Entry 8HHZ (electron microscopy, 4.28 A resolution (low resolution: residue-level contacts below are approximate; hydrogen-bond / salt-bridge calls are withheld)); this record covers chains C and I of the 9 polymer chains in the assembly.

== Chain C ==
Name: Spike glycoprotein
Organism: Severe acute respiratory syndrome coronavirus 2
UniProtKB: P0DTC2 (SPIKE_SARS2); residue numbers follow UniProt; this construct covers 14-70, 73-142, 146-210, 215-1210
Sequence (1261 residues; each row starts with the number of its first residue; note: 9 numbers in that range are skipped by the numbering (no residue carries them; nothing is unmodelled there); a row labelled like 210A-210F holds insertion residues (210A, then the next letters in order); numbers below 1 keep their minus sign (Met-5 is residue -5)):
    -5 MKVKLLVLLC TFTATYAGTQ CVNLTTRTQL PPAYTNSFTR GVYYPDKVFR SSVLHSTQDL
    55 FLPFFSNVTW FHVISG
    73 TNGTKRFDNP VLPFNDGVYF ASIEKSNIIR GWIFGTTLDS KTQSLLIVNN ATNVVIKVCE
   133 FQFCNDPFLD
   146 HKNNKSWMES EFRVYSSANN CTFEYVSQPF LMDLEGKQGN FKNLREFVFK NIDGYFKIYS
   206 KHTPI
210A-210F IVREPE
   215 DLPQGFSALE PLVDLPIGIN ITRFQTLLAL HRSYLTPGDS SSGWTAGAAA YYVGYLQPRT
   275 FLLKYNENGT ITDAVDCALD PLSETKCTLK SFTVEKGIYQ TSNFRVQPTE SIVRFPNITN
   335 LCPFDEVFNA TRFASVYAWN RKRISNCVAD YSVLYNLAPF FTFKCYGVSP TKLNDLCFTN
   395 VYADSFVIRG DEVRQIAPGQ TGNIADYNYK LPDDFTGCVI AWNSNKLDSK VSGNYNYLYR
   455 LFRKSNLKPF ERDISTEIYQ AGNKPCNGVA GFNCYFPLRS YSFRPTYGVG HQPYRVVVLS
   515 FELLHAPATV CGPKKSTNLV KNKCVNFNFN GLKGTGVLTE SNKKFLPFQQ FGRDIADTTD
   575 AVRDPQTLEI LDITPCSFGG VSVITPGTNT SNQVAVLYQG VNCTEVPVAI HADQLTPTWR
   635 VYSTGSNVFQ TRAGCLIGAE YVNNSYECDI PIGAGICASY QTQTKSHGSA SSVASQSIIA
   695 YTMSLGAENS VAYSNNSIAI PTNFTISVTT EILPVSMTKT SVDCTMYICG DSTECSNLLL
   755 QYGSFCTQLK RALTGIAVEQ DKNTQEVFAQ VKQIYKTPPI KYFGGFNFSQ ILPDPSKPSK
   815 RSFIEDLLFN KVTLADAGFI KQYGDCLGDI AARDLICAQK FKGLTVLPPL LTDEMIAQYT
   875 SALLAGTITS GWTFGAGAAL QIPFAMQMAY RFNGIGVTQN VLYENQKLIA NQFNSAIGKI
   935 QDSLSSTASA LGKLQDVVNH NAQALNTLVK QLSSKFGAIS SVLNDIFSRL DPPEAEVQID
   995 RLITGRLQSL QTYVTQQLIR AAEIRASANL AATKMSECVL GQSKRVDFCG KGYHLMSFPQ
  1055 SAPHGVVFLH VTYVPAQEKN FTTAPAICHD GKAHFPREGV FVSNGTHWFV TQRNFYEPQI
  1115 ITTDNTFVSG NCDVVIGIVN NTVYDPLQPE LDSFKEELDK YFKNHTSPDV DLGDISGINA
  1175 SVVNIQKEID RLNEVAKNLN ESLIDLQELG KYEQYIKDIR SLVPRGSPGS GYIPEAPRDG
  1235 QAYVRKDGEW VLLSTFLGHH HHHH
Unresolved in the structure: -5 to 26, 73-79, 146-165, 177-186, 210A-210F, 332-336, 455-460, 472-491, 528-531, 621-640, 677-689, 829-854, 1147-1258
Differences from the reference sequence: initiating methionine (-5); expression tag (-4 to 13, 1211-1258); variant Val67 (Ala in P0DTC2), Ile95 (Thr in P0DTC2), Asp142 (Gly in P0DTC2), Ile210A (Leu212 in P0DTC2), Asp339 (Gly in P0DTC2), Leu371 (Ser in P0DTC2), Pro373 (Ser in P0DTC2), Phe375 (Ser in P0DTC2), Asn417 (Lys in P0DTC2), Lys440 (Asn in P0DTC2), Ser446 (Gly in P0DTC2), Asn477 (Ser in P0DTC2), Lys478 (Thr in P0DTC2), Ala484 (Glu in P0DTC2), Arg493 (Gln in P0DTC2), Ser496 (Gly in P0DTC2), Arg498 (Gln in P0DTC2), Tyr501 (Asn in P0DTC2), His505 (Tyr in P0DTC2), Lys547 (Thr in P0DTC2), Gly614 (Asp in P0DTC2), Tyr655 (His in P0DTC2), Lys679 (Asn in P0DTC2), His681 (Pro in P0DTC2), Gly682 (Arg in P0DTC2), Ser683 (Arg in P0DTC2), Ser685 (Arg in P0DTC2), Lys764 (Asn in P0DTC2), Tyr796 (Asp in P0DTC2), Lys856 (Asn in P0DTC2), His954 (Gln in P0DTC2), Lys969 (Asn in P0DTC2), Phe981 (Leu in P0DTC2), Pro986 (Lys in P0DTC2), Pro987 (Val in P0DTC2); insertion (210D-210F)
Disulfide bonds: Cys131-Cys166, Cys291-Cys301, Cys379-Cys432, Cys391-Cys525, Cys538-Cys590, Cys617-Cys649, Cys662-Cys671, Cys738-Cys760, Cys743-Cys749, Cys1032-Cys1043, Cys1082-Cys1126
Curated features (UniProtKB/Swiss-Prot):
  - region: Asn280 to Cys301 (Putative superantigen), Arg403 to Asp405 (Integrin-binding motif), Asn448 to Phe456 (Immunodominant HLA epitope recognized by the CD8+), Ser816 to Tyr837 (Fusion peptide 1), Lys835 to Phe855 (Fusion peptide 2), Asp1163 to Glu1202 (Heptad repeat 2)
  - site: Arg815, Ser816 (Cleavage)
  - glycosylation: Asn17 (N-linked (GlcNAc...) (complex) asparagine), Asn61 (N-linked (GlcNAc...) (hybrid) asparagine), Asn74 (N-linked (GlcNAc...) (complex) asparagine), Asn122 (N-linked (GlcNAc...) (hybrid) asparagine), Asn149 (N-linked (GlcNAc...) (complex) asparagine), Asn165 (N-linked (GlcNAc...) (complex) asparagine), Asn234 (N-linked (GlcNAc...) (high mannose) asparagine), Asn282 (N-linked (GlcNAc...) (complex) asparagine), Thr323 (O-linked (GalNAc) threonine), Ser325 (O-linked (HexNAc...) serine), Asn331 (N-linked (GlcNAc...) (complex) asparagine), Asn343 (N-linked (GlcNAc...) (complex) asparagine), Asn603 (N-linked (GlcNAc...) (hybrid) asparagine), Asn616 (N-linked (GlcNAc...) (complex) asparagine), Asn657 (N-linked (GlcNAc...) (complex) asparagine), Thr676 (O-linked (GlcNAc...) threonine), Thr678 (O-linked (GlcNAc...) threonine), Asn709 (N-linked (GlcNAc...) (high mannose) asparagine), Asn717 (N-linked (GlcNAc...) (hybrid) asparagine), Asn801 (N-linked (GlcNAc...) (hybrid) asparagine) and 6 more in UniProt
  - natural variant: Leu18 (L18F: In strain: Beta/B.1.351, Gamma/P.1 and 1 more), Thr19 (T19I: In strain: Omicron/BQ.1.1, Omicron/XBB.1.5 and 1 more; T19R: In strain: Delta/B.1.617.2, Omicron/BA.2 and 4 more), Thr20 (T20N: In strain: Gamma/P.1), Leu24 to Ala27 (sequence variant, change not given here; In strain: Omicron/BA.2, Omicron/BA.2.12.1 and 6 more), Pro26 (P26S: In strain: Gamma/P.1), Gln52 (Q52H: In strain: Omicron/EG.5.1), Val67 (A67V: In strain: Eta/B.1.525, Omicron/BA.1; this construct carries the variant), Gly75 (G75V: In strain: Lambda/C.37), Thr76 (T76I: In strain: Lambda/C.37), Asp80 (D80A: In strain: Beta/B.1.351), Val83 (V83A: In strain: Omicron/XBB.1.5, Omicron/EG.5.1), Ile95 (T95I: In strain: Iota/B.1.526, Mu/B.1.621 and 2 more; this construct carries the variant), 69 further natural variant entries in UniProt
  - mutagenesis: Asn121 (N121Q: Partial loss of biliverdin affinity), Arg190 (R190K: Partial loss of biliverdin affinity), Asn234 (N234Q: Increased resistance to neutralizing antibodies), Asn331 (N331Q: Reduced viral infectivity), Asn343 (N343Q: Reduced viral infectivity), Leu452 (L452R: Increased resistance to neutralizing antibodies. Decreases HLA binding to NF9 epitope. Increased binding affinity to human ACE2), Tyr453 (Y453F: Decreased HLA binding to NF9 epitope. Increased binding affinity to human ACE2), Ala475 (A475V: Increased resistance to neutralizing antibodies), Val483 (V483A: Increased resistance to neutralizing antibodies), Phe490 (F490L: Increased resistance to neutralizing antibodies and human covalescent sera neutralization), His519 (H519P: Increased resistance to human covalescent sera neutralization), Ser673 (S673A: No effect on O-glycosylation by host GALNT1), 4 further mutagenesis entries in UniProt

== Chain I ==
Name: IY-2A Fab heavy chain
Organism: Homo sapiens
Notes: antibody fragment or engineered binder
Sequence (224 residues; numbered 1 to 220 plus 4 insertion-coded residues; the number before each row is that of its first residue; a row labelled like 82A-82C holds insertion residues (82A, then the next letters in order)):
     1 QVQLVEWGAG LLKPSETLSL TCAVYGGSFS GYYWSWIRQP PGKGLEWIGL INHSGSTNYN
    61 PSLKSRVTIS LDTSKNQFSL KL
82A-82C TSV
    83 TAADTAVYYC ARGLGIFGVV TL
  104A S
   105 DVWGQGTTVT VSSASTKGPS VFPLAPSSKS TSGGTAALGC LVKDYFPEPV TVSWNSGALT
   165 SGVHTFPAVL QSSGLYSLSS VVTVPSSSLG TQTYICNVNH KPSNTKVDKK VEPKSC
Unresolved in the structure: 220
Disulfide bonds: Cys22-Cys92, Cys144-Cys200

== How chain C and chain I interact ==
Pairs across the interface (29):
  Glu324(C) - Gly26(I)
  Tyr365(C) - Ile98(I)
  Tyr365(C) - Phe99(I)
  Ser366(C) - Gly31(I)
  Ser366(C) - Tyr33(I)
  Ser366(C) - Asn52(I)
  Val367(C) - Asn52(I)
  Val367(C) - Ser56(I)
  Val367(C) - Phe99(I)
  Leu368(C) - Tyr33(I)
  Leu368(C) - Asn52(I)
  Leu368(C) - Ser56(I)
  Leu368(C) - Asn58(I)
  Leu368(C) - Phe99(I)
  Leu368(C) - Gly100(I)
  Tyr369(C) - Phe99(I)
  Leu371(C) - Ser56(I)
  Leu371(C) - Thr57(I)
  Leu371(C) - Asn58(I)
  Ala372(C) - Asn58(I)
  Ala372(C) - Phe99(I)
  Ala372(C) - Gly100(I)
  Phe377(C) - Ile98(I)
  Phe377(C) - Phe99(I)
  Phe377(C) - Val101(I)
  Thr385(C) - Thr103(I)
  Asn532(C) - Ser28(I)
  Asn532(C) - Ser30(I)
  Leu533(C) - Ser28(I)
Also at the interface, not in a pair above, chain C (14 interface residues in all): Arg328, Pro384
Also at the interface, not in a pair above, chain I (17 interface residues in all): Gly27, Leu50, Ser54

== In short ==
14 residues of chain C and 17 residues of chain I are in contact. From UniProt: 16 mutagenesis sites on chain
C.
Chain C is Spike glycoprotein (Severe acute respiratory syndrome coronavirus 2) and chain I is IY-2A Fab heavy
chain (Homo sapiens); the structure, SARS-CoV-2 Omicron BA.1 Spike in complex with IY-2A, was determined by
electron microscopy (same publication as 7YCK, 7YCN and 8HHX).
